PDB entry 6UBN | X-ray diffraction, 2.15 A resolution | chains C and D of the 4 polymer chains in the assembly

Chain C (and D):
Protein: Quinoprotein glycine oxidase
Source organism: Pseudoalteromonas luteoviolacea DSM 6061
Notes: chain D of this document is another copy of the same molecule, construct and numbering; everything in this record applies to it too
Reference sequence: A0A161XU12 (A0A161XU12_9GAMM); residues 1-816 here = UniProt positions 1-816
Chain sequence (816 residues; numbered 1 to 816; the number before each row is that of its first residue):
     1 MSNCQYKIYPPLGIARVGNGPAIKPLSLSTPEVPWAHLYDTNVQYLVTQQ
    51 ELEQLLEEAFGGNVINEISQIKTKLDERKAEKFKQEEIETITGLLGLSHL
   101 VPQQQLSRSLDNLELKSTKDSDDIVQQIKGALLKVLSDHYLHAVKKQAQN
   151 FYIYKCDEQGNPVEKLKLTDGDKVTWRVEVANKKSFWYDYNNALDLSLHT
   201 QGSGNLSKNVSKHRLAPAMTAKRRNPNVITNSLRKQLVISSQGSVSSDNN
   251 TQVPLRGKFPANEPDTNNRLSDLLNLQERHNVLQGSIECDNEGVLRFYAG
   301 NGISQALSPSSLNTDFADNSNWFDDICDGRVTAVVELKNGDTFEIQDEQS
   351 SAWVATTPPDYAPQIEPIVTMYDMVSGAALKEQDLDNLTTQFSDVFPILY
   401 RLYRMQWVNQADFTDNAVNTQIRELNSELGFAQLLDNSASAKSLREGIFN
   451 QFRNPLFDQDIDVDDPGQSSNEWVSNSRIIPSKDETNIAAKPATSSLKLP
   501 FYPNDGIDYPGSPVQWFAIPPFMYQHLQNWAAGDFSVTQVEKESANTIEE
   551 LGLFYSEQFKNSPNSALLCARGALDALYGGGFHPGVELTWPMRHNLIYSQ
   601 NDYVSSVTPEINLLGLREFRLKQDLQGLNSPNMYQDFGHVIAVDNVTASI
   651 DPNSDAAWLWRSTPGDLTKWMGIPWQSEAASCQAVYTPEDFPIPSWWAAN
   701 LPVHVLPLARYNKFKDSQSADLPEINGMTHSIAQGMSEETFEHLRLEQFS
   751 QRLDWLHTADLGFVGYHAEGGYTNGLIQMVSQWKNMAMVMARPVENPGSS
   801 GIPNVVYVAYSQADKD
Unresolved in the structure: 1-3, 72-87, 116-123, 158-160, 263-277 (chain D: 1-3, 114-120, 158-160, 263-277, 816)
Covalent attachments: covalent link Cys-682/Trp-697
Modified positions: Trp-697 (6-[(carboxymethyl)amino]-7-hydroxy-L-tryptophan; TNQ)
Differences from the reference sequence: engineered mutation Glu-678 (Asp in A0A161XU12)
Ion coordination: Mg2+: Asp-360, Ala-362, Ile-365, Ala-699, Asn-700
From the paper describing this entry:
  - mutagenesis - D678E: decreased catalytic activity
  - mutagenesis - D678E: unchanged binding to glycine

Chain C / chain D interface:
Pairs across the interface (140; chain C residue first):
  Phe-316(C) / His-767(D)
  Gln-410(C) / Arg-710(D)
  Gln-410(C) / Gln-751(D)  hydrogen bond
  Phe-413(C) / Glu-747(D)
  Phe-413(C) / Gln-751(D)
  Thr-414(C) / Arg-710(D)
  Thr-414(C) / Lys-713(D)  hydrogen bond (backbone-side chain)
  Thr-414(C) / Gln-748(D)  hydrogen bond (backbone-side chain)
  Thr-414(C) / Gln-751(D)
  Asp-415(C) / Arg-710(D)  salt bridge
  Asp-415(C) / Lys-713(D)  salt bridge
  Thr-420(C) / Met-728(D)
  Thr-420(C) / Leu-744(D)
  Gln-421(C) / Ile-732(D)
  Arg-423(C) / Leu-744(D)
  Arg-423(C) / Glu-747(D)  salt bridge
  Glu-424(C) / Ile-732(D)
  Glu-424(C) / Gly-735(D)
  Glu-424(C) / Met-736(D)
  Ser-427(C) / Met-736(D)
  Ser-427(C) / Ser-737(D)  hydrogen bond (side chain-backbone)
  Ser-427(C) / Thr-740(D)
  Glu-428(C) / Gly-735(D)
  Glu-428(C) / Met-736(D)  hydrogen bond (side chain-backbone)
  Pro-481(C) / Gly-765(D)
  Pro-481(C) / Tyr-766(D)  hydrogen bond (backbone-backbone)
  Lys-483(C) / Tyr-766(D)
  Lys-483(C) / His-767(D)
  Lys-483(C) / Ala-768(D)
  Glu-485(C) / Asp-760(D)
  Glu-485(C) / Val-764(D)
  Ile-507(C) / Tyr-766(D)  hydrophobic
  Asp-508(C) / Tyr-766(D)
  His-583(C) / Tyr-766(D)  hydrogen bond
  Ser-681(C) / His-767(D)
  Val-685(C) / Gly-765(D)
  Val-685(C) / Tyr-766(D)  hydrophobic
  Tyr-686(C) / His-757(D)
  Tyr-686(C) / Phe-763(D)
  Tyr-686(C) / Val-764(D)
  Tyr-686(C) / Gly-765(D)  hydrogen bond (backbone-backbone)
  Thr-687(C) / Val-764(D)
  Pro-688(C) / Val-764(D)
  Pro-688(C) / Ala-813(D)
  Glu-689(C) / Ala-813(D)
  Asp-690(C) / Leu-753(D)
  Asp-690(C) / His-757(D)
  Asp-690(C) / Ala-813(D)  hydrogen bond (backbone-backbone)
  Asp-690(C) / Asp-814(D)  hydrogen bond (side chain-backbone)
  Phe-691(C) / Pro-707(D)  hydrophobic
  Phe-691(C) / Ala-709(D)  hydrophobic
  Phe-691(C) / Arg-710(D)
  Phe-691(C) / Leu-753(D)  hydrophobic
  Trp-697(C) / Tyr-766(D)
  Trp-697(C) / His-767(D)
  Pro-707(C) / Phe-691(D)  hydrophobic
  Ala-709(C) / Phe-691(D)  hydrophobic
  Arg-710(C) / Gln-410(D)
  Arg-710(C) / Thr-414(D)
  Arg-710(C) / Asp-415(D)  salt bridge
  Arg-710(C) / Phe-691(D)
  Lys-713(C) / Thr-414(D)  hydrogen bond (side chain-backbone)
  Lys-713(C) / Asp-415(D)  salt bridge
  Met-728(C) / Thr-420(D)
  Ser-731(C) / Glu-424(D)
  Ile-732(C) / Gln-421(D)
  Ile-732(C) / Glu-424(D)
  Gly-735(C) / Glu-424(D)
  Gly-735(C) / Glu-428(D)
  Met-736(C) / Glu-424(D)
  Met-736(C) / Ser-427(D)
  Ser-737(C) / Ser-427(D)  hydrogen bond (backbone-side chain)
  Ser-737(C) / Glu-428(D)
  Glu-739(C) / Ser-799(D)
  Thr-740(C) / Ser-427(D)
  His-743(C) / Leu-746(D)
  His-743(C) / Ser-799(D)  hydrogen bond (side chain-backbone)
  His-743(C) / Ser-800(D)  hydrogen bond (side chain-backbone)
  His-743(C) / Gly-801(D)
  Leu-744(C) / Arg-423(D)
  Leu-746(C) / His-743(D)
  Leu-746(C) / Glu-747(D)
  Glu-747(C) / Phe-413(D)
  Glu-747(C) / Arg-423(D)  salt bridge
  Glu-747(C) / Leu-746(D)
  Glu-747(C) / Ser-750(D)
  Gln-748(C) / Thr-414(D)  hydrogen bond (side chain-backbone)
  Ser-750(C) / Glu-747(D)
  Ser-750(C) / Ser-750(D)
  Ser-750(C) / Gln-751(D)  hydrogen bond (backbone-side chain)
  Gln-751(C) / Gln-410(D)  hydrogen bond
  Gln-751(C) / Phe-413(D)
  Gln-751(C) / Thr-414(D)
  Gln-751(C) / Ser-750(D)  hydrogen bond (side chain-backbone)
  Leu-753(C) / Asp-690(D)
  Leu-753(C) / Phe-691(D)  hydrophobic
  His-757(C) / Tyr-686(D)
  His-757(C) / Asp-690(D)
  Thr-758(C) / Asp-690(D)
  Asp-760(C) / Glu-485(D)
  Phe-763(C) / Tyr-686(D)
  Val-764(C) / Tyr-686(D)
  Val-764(C) / Thr-687(D)
  Val-764(C) / Pro-688(D)
  Gly-765(C) / Pro-481(D)
  Gly-765(C) / Val-685(D)
  Gly-765(C) / Tyr-686(D)  hydrogen bond (backbone-backbone)
  Tyr-766(C) / Pro-481(D)  hydrogen bond (backbone-backbone)
  Tyr-766(C) / Lys-483(D)
  Tyr-766(C) / Ile-507(D)  hydrophobic
  Tyr-766(C) / Asp-508(D)
  Tyr-766(C) / His-583(D)  hydrogen bond
  Tyr-766(C) / Val-685(D)  hydrophobic
  Tyr-766(C) / Trp-697(D)
  His-767(C) / Phe-316(D)
  His-767(C) / Lys-483(D)
  His-767(C) / Ser-681(D)
  His-767(C) / Trp-697(D)
  His-767(C) / Tyr-772(D)  hydrogen bond
  Ala-768(C) / Lys-483(D)
  Ala-768(C) / Tyr-772(D)
  Glu-769(C) / Gly-771(D)
  Glu-769(C) / Tyr-772(D)  hydrogen bond (backbone-backbone)
  Glu-769(C) / Thr-773(D)  hydrogen bond
  Gly-771(C) / Glu-769(D)
  Gly-771(C) / Gly-771(D)
  Tyr-772(C) / His-767(D)  hydrogen bond
  Tyr-772(C) / Ala-768(D)
  Tyr-772(C) / Glu-769(D)  hydrogen bond (backbone-backbone)
  Thr-773(C) / Glu-769(D)  hydrogen bond
  Ser-799(C) / His-743(D)  hydrogen bond (backbone-side chain)
  Ser-800(C) / His-743(D)  hydrogen bond (backbone-side chain)
  Gly-801(C) / His-743(D)
  Ala-813(C) / Pro-688(D)
  Ala-813(C) / Glu-689(D)
  Ala-813(C) / Asp-690(D)  hydrogen bond (backbone-backbone)
  Asp-814(C) / Asp-690(D)  hydrogen bond (backbone-side chain)
  Asp-816(C) / Glu-689(D)
  Asp-816(C) / Asp-690(D)  hydrogen bond (side chain-backbone)
  Asp-816(C) / Phe-691(D)  hydrogen bond (side chain-backbone)
Interface residues without a listed pair, chain C (69 interface residues in all): Ser-482, Trp-696, Phe-749, Gly-770
Interface residues without a listed pair, chain D (66 interface residues in all): Ser-482, Trp-696, Ser-731, Thr-758, Gly-770

Summary:
69 residues of chain C and 66 residues of chain D are in contact; the contacts include 33 hydrogen bonds and 6
salt bridges. Polar pairs include Asp-415(C)/Arg-710(D), Asp-415(C)/Lys-713(D) and Arg-423(C)/Glu-747(D). The
paper reports that D678E of chain C reduces catalytic activity; D678E of chain C leaves binding to glycine
unchanged.
Chain C and chain D are both Quinoprotein glycine oxidase (Pseudoalteromonas luteoviolacea DSM 6061); the
structure, Crystal structure of D678E GoxA bound to glycine, was determined by X-ray diffraction (same
publication as 6UBR, 6UBZ, 6UC1 and 6UFQ).
